Entry 7A6A (electron microscopy, 1.15 A resolution); this record covers chains A and e of the 24 polymer chains in the assembly.

== Chain A (and e) ==
Name: Ferritin heavy chain
Source organism: Homo sapiens
Notes: EC 1.16.3.1; chain e of this document is another copy of the same molecule, construct and numbering; everything in this record applies to it too
UniProt: P02794 (FRIH_HUMAN); residues 0-182 here correspond to UniProt positions 1-183 (UniProt number = residue number + 1)
Chain sequence (183 residues; numbered 0 to 182; the number before each row is that of its first residue; numbering starts at 0):
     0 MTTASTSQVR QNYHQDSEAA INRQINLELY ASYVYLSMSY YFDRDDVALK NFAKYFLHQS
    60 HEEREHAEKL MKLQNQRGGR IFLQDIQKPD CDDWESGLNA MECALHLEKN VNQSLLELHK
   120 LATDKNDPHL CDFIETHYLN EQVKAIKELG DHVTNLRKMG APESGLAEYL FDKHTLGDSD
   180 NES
Not modelled in the structure: 0-3, 177-182
Sequence notes: conflict Q86 (Lys87 in P02794)
Modified positions: C90 (S-oxy cysteine; CSX)
Metal / ion sites: Na+ site 1: E27, E62; Na+ site 2: E134 (shared with 1 residue of chain F; E134(e) of chain e)
Swiss-Prot annotation at these positions:
  - binding site (Fe cation): E27, E62, H65, E107, Q141
  - site: R22 (Essential for association with cargo receptor NCOA4)
  - modified residue: M0 (N-acetylmethionine), T1 (N-acetylthreonine), S178 (Phosphoserine), S182 (Phosphoserine)

== How chain A and chain e interact ==
Pairs across the interface - 28 pairs, chain A then chain e:
  Q7(A) with L104(e); K108(e), hydrogen bond (backbone-side chain); G149(e), hydrogen bond (side chain-backbone); V152(e); T153(e), hydrogen bond; R156(e)
  V8(A) with K108(e); I145(e)
  R9(A) with K108(e), hydrogen bond (backbone-side chain)
  Q10(A) with K108(e), hydrogen bond (side chain-backbone); N111(e), hydrogen bond; Q112(e); I145(e)
  N11(A) with L115(e)
  N74(A) with K146(e)
  Q75(A) with N139(e); V142(e); K143(e)
  R76(A) with V142(e)
  N125(A) with K119(e)
  P127(A) with L115(e), hydrophobic; H118(e); L138(e), hydrophobic
  H128(A) with L138(e); N139(e), hydrogen bond; V142(e)
  D131(A) with E134(e)
  E134(A) with E134(e)
Also at the interface, not in a pair above, chain e (19 interface residues in all): D150

== Overview ==
The interface between chain A and chain e involves 13 residues on one side and 19 on the other, with 7
hydrogen bonds. Among the polar pairs are Q7(A)-K108(e), Q7(A)-G149(e) and Q7(A)-T153(e). UniProt lists 5 Fe
cation-binding residues on chain A.
Chain A and chain e are both Ferritin heavy chain (Homo sapiens); the structure, 1.15 A structure of human
apoferritin obtained from Titan Mono- BCOR microscope, was determined by electron microscopy (same publication
as 7A6B, 6Z6U, 6Z9E and 6Z9F).
